PDB entry 7VXH | electron microscopy, 2.95 A resolution | chains A and B of the 4 polymer chains in the assembly

Chain A:
Protein: Capsid protein VP1
From: Coxsackievirus B3
Reference sequence: P03313 (POLG_CXB3N); residues 1-284 here correspond to UniProt positions 571-854 (UniProt number = residue number + 570)
Sequence (284 residues; row label = number of the first residue in the row):
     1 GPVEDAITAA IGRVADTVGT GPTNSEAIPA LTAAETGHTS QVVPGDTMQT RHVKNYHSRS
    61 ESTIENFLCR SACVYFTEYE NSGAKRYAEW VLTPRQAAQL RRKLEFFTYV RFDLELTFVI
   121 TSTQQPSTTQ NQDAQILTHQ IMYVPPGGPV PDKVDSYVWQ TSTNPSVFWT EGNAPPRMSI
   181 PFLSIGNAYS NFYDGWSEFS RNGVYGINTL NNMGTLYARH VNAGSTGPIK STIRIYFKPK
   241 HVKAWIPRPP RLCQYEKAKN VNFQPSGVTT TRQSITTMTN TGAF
Not modelled in the structure: 1-12, 281-284
Sequence notes: conflict Glu-80 (Lys650 in P03313)
Curated features (UniProtKB/Swiss-Prot):
  - site: Thr-281, Gly-282 (Cleavage)

Chain B:
Protein: Capsid protein VP2
From: Coxsackievirus B3
Reference sequence: P03313 (POLG_CXB3N); residues 1-263 here correspond to UniProt positions 70-332 (UniProt number = residue number + 69)
Sequence (263 residues; numbered 1 to 263; the number before each row is that of its first residue):
     1 SPTVEECGYS DRARSITLGN STITTQECAN VVVGYGVWPD YLKDSEATAE DQPTQPDVAT
    61 CRFYTLDSVQ WQKTSPGWWW KLPDALSNLG LFGQNMQYHY LGRTGYTVHV QCNASKFHQG
   121 CLLVVCVPEA EMGCATLDNT PSSAELLGGD SAKEFADKPV ASGSNKLVQR VVYNAGMGVG
   181 VGNLTIFPHQ WINLRTNNSA TIVMPYTNSV PMDNMFRHNN VTLMVIPFVP LDYCPGSTTY
   241 VPITVTIAPM CAEYNGLRLA GHQ
Not modelled in the structure: 1-7
Sequence notes: conflict Ser-151 (Thr220 in P03313)
Curated features (UniProtKB/Swiss-Prot):
  - site: Gln-263 (Cleavage)

How chain A and chain B interact:
Residue-residue contacts (91):
  Ala-34(A) with Trp-191(B)
  Glu-35(A) with Ala-29(B); Gln-190(B); Trp-191(B), hydrogen bond (backbone-backbone); Asn-193(B); Thr-196(B), hydrogen bond
  Thr-36(A) with Ala-29(B); Asn-30(B); Val-32(B); Gln-190(B)
  Gly-37(A) with His-189(B)
  Tyr-109(A) with Glu-129(B), hydrogen bond; Asn-208(B); Ser-209(B)
  Asn-187(A) with Ser-209(B), hydrogen bond (backbone-backbone); Pro-211(B)
  Ala-188(A) with Ser-209(B)
  Ser-190(A) with Ser-209(B), hydrogen bond
  Phe-192(A) with Glu-129(B); Glu-131(B)
  Tyr-193(A) with Glu-129(B); Glu-131(B), hydrogen bond (backbone-side chain); Arg-217(B); His-218(B)
  Asp-194(A) with Lys-81(B), salt bridge; Glu-129(B), hydrogen bond (backbone-side chain); Ala-130(B); His-218(B); Asn-219(B), hydrogen bond (backbone-backbone)
  Gly-195(A) with Arg-217(B)
  Trp-196(A) with Ser-143(B); Leu-146(B), hydrophobic; Leu-147(B), hydrophobic; Arg-217(B), hydrogen bond (backbone-backbone)
  Ser-197(A) with Arg-217(B), hydrogen bond (backbone-side chain)
  Glu-198(A) with Arg-217(B)
  Phe-199(A) with Asn-214(B); Arg-217(B); His-262(B); Gln-263(B)
  Arg-201(A) with Asp-84(B), salt bridge; Ser-143(B), hydrogen bond (backbone-side chain); Leu-147(B); Phe-216(B), hydrogen bond (side chain-backbone)
  Tyr-205(A) with Glu-131(B); Met-132(B); Thr-140(B); Leu-146(B)
  Gly-206(A) with Glu-131(B)
  Ile-207(A) with Glu-131(B)
  Ile-246(A) with Tyr-35(B); Pro-128(B), hydrophobic; Thr-207(B)
  Pro-247(A) with Ile-186(B); Phe-187(B)
  Arg-248(A) with Pro-128(B), hydrogen bond (side chain-backbone); Glu-129(B), hydrogen bond (side chain-backbone); Met-177(B); Phe-187(B)
  Pro-249(A) with Val-179(B), hydrophobic; Asn-183(B); Ile-186(B); Phe-187(B)
  Pro-250(A) with Val-179(B); Asn-183(B)
  Arg-251(A) with Met-177(B); Gly-178(B); Val-179(B)
  Leu-252(A) with Asn-174(B); Val-179(B); Gly-180(B)
  Cys-253(A) with Asn-174(B), hydrogen bond; Gly-178(B)
  Glu-256(A) with Leu-137(B)
  Val-261(A) with Glu-131(B); Met-132(B)
  Asn-262(A) with Gly-133(B); Cys-134(B), hydrogen bond (side chain-backbone); Thr-136(B), hydrogen bond (side chain-backbone); Leu-137(B), hydrogen bond (side chain-backbone); Asn-139(B), hydrogen bond (side chain-backbone)
  Phe-263(A) with Leu-137(B); Gln-169(B); Asn-174(B); Gly-176(B); Met-177(B); Gly-178(B)
  Pro-265(A) with Pro-159(B), hydrophobic; Asn-174(B)
  Ser-266(A) with Tyr-173(B); Asn-174(B), hydrogen bond (backbone-side chain)
Interface residues without a listed pair, chain A (41 interface residues in all): Thr-108, Gly-186, Ser-200, Gly-203, Lys-257, Asn-260, Val-268
Interface residues without a listed pair, chain B (55 interface residues in all): Tyr-100, Val-127, Pro-141, Val-171, Asn-197, Val-210, Thr-222

In short:
The interface between chain A and chain B involves 41 residues on one side and 55 on the other; the contacts
include 20 hydrogen bonds and 2 salt bridges. Polar pairs include Asp-194(A)/Lys-81(B), Arg-201(A)/Asp-84(B)
and Glu-35(A)/Thr-196(B).
Chain A is Capsid protein VP1 and chain B is Capsid protein VP2, both from Coxsackievirus B3; the structure,
Coxsackievirus B3 full particle at pH7.4 (VP3-234Q), was determined by electron microscopy, deposited together
with 7VXZ, 7VY0, 7VY5, 7VY6, 7VYK, 7VYL and 3 further entries.
